3RS6 - chain A; structure by X-ray diffraction, 1.80 A resolution.

[Chain A]
Molecule: Lectin alpha chain
From: Dioclea virgata
Reference sequence: P58907 (LECA_DIOVI); residues 1-237 here = UniProt positions 1-237
Chain sequence (237 residues; numbered 1 to 237; the number before each row is that of its first residue):
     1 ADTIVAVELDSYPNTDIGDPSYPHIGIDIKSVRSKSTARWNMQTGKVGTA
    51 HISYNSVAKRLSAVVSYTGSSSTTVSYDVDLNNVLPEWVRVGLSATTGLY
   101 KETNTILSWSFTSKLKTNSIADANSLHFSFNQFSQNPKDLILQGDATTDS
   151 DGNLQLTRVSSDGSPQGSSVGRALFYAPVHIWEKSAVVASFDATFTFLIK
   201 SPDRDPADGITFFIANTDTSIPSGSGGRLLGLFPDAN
Not modelled in the structure: 118-122
Bound ions: Mn2+: Glu8, Asp10, Asp19, His24; Ca2+: Asp10, Tyr12, Asn14, Asp19
Ligand contacts: 5-bromo-4-chloro-1H-indol-3-yl mannoside (XMM; 5-bromo-4-chloro-1H-indol-3-yl alpha-D-mannopyranoside): Tyr12, Asn14, Gly98, Leu99, Tyr100, Ala207, Asp208, Gly226, Gly227, Arg228
Curated features (UniProtKB/Swiss-Prot):
  - binding site (Mn(2+)): Glu8, Asp10, Asp19, His24
  - binding site (Ca(2+)): Asp10, Tyr12, Asn14, Asp19, Asp208
  - binding site (a carbohydrate): Tyr12, Leu99, Tyr100, Arg228
Reported in the primary citation:
  - binding site for 5-bromo-4-chloro-1H-indol-3-yl mannoside: Tyr12, Asn14, Leu99, Tyr100, Asp208, Arg228
  - conformationally variable residues (side-chain flip): Tyr12, Arg228

[Overview]
Ligands of chain A: 5-bromo-4-chloro-1H-indol-3-yl mannoside. Glu8, Asp10, Asp19 and His24 coordinate Mn2+.
Curated annotation (UniProt) lists 4 Mn2+-binding residues, 5 Ca2+-binding residues and 4 carbohydrate-binding
residues. The paper reports a binding site for 5-bromo-4-chloro-1H-indol-3-yl mannoside at Tyr12, Asn14 and
Leu99 among others; conformational variability at Tyr12 and Arg228.
Chain A is Lectin alpha chain (Dioclea virgata); the structure, Crystal structure Dioclea virgata lectin in
complexed with X-mannose, was determined by X-ray diffraction, deposited together with 3RRD.
